9D48 - chains B and N of the 12 polymer chains in the assembly; structure by electron microscopy, 2.66 A resolution.

[Chain B (and N)]
Name: Fatty acid synthase subunit alpha
Organism: Candida albicans
Notes: EC 2.3.1.86, 1.1.1.100, 2.3.1.41; chain N of this document is another copy of the same molecule, construct and numbering; everything in this record applies to it too
UniProtKB: P43098 (FAS2_CANAX); numbering as in UniProt (aligned over 1-1885)
Sequence (1885 residues; numbered 1 to 1885; the number before each row is that of its first residue):
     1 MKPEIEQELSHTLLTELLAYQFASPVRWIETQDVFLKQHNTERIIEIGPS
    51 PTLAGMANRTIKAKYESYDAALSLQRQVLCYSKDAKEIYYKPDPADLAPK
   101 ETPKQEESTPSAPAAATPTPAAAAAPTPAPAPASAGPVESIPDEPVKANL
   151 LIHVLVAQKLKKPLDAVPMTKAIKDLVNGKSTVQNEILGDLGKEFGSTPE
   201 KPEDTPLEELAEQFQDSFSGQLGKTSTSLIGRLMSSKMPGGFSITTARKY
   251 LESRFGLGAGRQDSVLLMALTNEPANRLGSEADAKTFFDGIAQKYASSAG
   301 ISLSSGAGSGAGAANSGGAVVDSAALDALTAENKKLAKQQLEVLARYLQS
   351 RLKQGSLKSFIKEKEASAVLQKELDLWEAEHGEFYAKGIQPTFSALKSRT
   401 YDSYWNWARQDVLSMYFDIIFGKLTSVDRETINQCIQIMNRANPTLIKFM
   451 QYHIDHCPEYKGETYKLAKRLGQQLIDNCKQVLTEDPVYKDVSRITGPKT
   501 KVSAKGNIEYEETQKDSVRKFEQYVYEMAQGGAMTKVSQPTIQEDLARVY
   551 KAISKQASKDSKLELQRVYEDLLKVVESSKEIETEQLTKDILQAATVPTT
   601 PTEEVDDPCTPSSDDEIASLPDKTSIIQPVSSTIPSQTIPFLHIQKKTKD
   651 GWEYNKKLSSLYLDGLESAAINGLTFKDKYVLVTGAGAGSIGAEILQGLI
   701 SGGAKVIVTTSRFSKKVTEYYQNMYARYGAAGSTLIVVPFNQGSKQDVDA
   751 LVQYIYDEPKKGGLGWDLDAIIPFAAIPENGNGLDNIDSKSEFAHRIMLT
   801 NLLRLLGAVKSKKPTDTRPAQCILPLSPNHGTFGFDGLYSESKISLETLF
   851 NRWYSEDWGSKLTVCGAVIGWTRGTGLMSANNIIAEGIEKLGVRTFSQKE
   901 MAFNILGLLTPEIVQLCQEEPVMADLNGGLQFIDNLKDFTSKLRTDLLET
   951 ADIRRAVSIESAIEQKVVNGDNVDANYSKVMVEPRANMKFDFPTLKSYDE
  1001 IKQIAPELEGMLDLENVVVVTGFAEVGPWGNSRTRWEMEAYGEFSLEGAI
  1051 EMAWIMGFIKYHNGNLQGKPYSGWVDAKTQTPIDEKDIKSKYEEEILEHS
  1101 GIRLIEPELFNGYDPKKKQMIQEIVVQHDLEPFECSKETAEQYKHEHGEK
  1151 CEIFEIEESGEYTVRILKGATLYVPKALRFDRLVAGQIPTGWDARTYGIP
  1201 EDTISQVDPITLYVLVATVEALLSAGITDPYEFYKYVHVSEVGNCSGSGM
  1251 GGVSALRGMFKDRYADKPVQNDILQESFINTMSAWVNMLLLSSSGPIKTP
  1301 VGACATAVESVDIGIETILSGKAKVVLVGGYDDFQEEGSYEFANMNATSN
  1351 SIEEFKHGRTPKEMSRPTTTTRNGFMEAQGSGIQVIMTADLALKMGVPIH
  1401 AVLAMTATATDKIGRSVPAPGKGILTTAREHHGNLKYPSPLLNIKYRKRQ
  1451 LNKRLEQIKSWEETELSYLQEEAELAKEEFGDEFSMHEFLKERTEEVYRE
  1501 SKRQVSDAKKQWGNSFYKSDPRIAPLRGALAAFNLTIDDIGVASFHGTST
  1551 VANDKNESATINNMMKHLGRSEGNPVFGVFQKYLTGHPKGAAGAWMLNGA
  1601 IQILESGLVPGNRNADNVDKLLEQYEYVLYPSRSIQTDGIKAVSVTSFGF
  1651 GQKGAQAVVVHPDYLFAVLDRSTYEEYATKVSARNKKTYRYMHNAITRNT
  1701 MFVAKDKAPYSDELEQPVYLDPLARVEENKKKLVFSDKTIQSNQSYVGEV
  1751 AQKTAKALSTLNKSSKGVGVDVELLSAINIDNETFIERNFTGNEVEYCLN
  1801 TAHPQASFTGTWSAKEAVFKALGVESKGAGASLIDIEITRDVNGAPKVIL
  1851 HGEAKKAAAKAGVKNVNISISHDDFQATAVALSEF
Unresolved in the structure: 95-321, 537-628, 972-978, 1748-1885
UniProt features mapped onto this chain:
  - active site (For beta-ketoacyl synthase activity): Cys1304, His1546, His1587
  - binding site (acetyl-CoA): Asp1771 to Glu1773, Tyr1797, Ser1807, Glu1816 to Ser1826, Arg1840 to Asn1843, Ile1870 to His1872
  - binding site (Mg(2+)): Asp1771, Val1772, Glu1773, Ser1871, His1872
  - modified residue: Ser181 (O-(pantetheine 4'-phosphoryl)serine)

[How chain B and chain N interact]
Contacting residue pairs (11; chain B residue first):
  Glu332(B) - Tyr347(N)
  Leu336(B) - Val343(N)  hydrophobic
  Leu336(B) - Tyr347(N)  hydrophobic
  Gln339(B) - Val343(N)
  Gln339(B) - Arg346(N)
  Val343(B) - Leu336(N)  hydrophobic
  Val343(B) - Gln339(N)
  Val343(B) - Val343(N)  hydrophobic
  Arg346(B) - Gln339(N)
  Tyr347(B) - Glu332(N)
  Tyr347(B) - Leu336(N)  hydrophobic
Other interface residues (no listed pair), chain B (9 interface residues in all): Asn333, Gln340, Leu344
Other interface residues (no listed pair), chain N (9 interface residues in all): Asn333, Gln340, Leu344

[Overview]
The chain B/chain N interface involves 9 residues from each chain. UniProt lists 3 active-site residues, 23
acetyl-CoA-binding residues and 5 Mg2+-binding residues on chain B.
Chain B and chain N are both Fatty acid synthase subunit alpha (Candida albicans); the structure, Atomic model
of Ketoacyl Reductase domain and 4 helical bundle of Candida albicans Fatty Acid Synthase ..., was determined
by electron microscopy, deposited together with 9D49, 9P4V, 9P4W, 9D47 and 9D4A.
